8TAZ - chains A and B of the 4 polymer chains in the assembly; structure by electron microscopy, 3.75 A resolution.

# Chain A (and B)
Protein: Spike glycoprotein
Organism: Severe acute respiratory syndrome coronavirus 2
Notes: chain B of this document is another copy of the same molecule, construct and numbering; everything in this record applies to it too
UniProtKB: P0DTC2 (SPIKE_SARS2); residue numbers follow UniProt; this construct covers 1-88, 91-1208
Chain sequence (1269 residues; row label = number of the first residue in the row; note: 2 numbers in that range are skipped by the numbering (no residue carries them; nothing is unmodelled there)):
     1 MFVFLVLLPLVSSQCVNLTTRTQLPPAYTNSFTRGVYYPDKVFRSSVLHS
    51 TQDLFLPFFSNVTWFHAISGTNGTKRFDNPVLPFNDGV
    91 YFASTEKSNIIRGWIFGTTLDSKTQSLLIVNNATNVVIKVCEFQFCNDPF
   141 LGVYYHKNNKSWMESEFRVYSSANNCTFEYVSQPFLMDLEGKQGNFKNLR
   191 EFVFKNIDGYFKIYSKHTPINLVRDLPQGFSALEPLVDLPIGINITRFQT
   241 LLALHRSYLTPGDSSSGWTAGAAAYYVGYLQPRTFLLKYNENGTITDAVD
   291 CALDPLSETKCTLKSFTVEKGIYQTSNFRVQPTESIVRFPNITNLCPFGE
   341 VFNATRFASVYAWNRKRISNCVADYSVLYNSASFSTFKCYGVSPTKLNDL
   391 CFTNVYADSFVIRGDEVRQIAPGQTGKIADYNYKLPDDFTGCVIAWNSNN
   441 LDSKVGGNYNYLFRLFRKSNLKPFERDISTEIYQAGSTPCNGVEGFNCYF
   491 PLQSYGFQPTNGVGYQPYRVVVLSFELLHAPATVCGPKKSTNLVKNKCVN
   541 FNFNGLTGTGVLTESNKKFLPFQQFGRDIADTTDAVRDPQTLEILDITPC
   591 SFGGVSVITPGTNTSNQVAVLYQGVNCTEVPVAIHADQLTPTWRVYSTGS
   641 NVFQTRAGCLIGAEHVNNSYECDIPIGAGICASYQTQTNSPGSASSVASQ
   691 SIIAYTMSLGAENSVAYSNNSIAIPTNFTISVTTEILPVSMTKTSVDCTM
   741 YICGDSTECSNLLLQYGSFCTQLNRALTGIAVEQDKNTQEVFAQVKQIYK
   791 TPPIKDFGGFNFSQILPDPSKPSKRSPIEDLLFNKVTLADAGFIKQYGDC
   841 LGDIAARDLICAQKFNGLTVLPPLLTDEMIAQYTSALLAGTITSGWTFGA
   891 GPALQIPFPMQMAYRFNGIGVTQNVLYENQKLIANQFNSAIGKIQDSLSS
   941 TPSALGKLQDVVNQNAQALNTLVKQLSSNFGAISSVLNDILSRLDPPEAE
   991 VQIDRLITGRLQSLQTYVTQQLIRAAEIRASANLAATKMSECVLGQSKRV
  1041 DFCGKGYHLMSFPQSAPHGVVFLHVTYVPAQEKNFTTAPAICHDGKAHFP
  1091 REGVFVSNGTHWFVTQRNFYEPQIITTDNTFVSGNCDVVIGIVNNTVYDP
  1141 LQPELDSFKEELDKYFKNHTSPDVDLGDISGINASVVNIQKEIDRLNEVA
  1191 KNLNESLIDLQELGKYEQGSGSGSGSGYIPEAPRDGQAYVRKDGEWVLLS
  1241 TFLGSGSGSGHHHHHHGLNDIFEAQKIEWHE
Not modelled in the structure: 1-13, 69-74, 143-152, 177-184, 211-214, 248-256, 677-689, 828-847, 1148-1271 (chain B: 1-13, 69-74, 143-152, 177-184, 211-214, 248-256, 677-689, 828-844, 1148-1271)
Sequence notes: variant Phe453 (Tyr in P0DTC2); engineered mutation Gly614 (Asp in P0DTC2), Gly682 (Arg in P0DTC2), Ser683 (Arg in P0DTC2), Ser685 (Arg in P0DTC2), Pro817 (Phe in P0DTC2), Pro892 (Ala in P0DTC2), Pro899 (Ala in P0DTC2), Pro942 (Ala in P0DTC2), Pro986 (Lys in P0DTC2), Pro987 (Val in P0DTC2); expression tag (1209-1271)
Cystine bridges: Cys15-Cys136, Cys131-Cys166, Cys291-Cys301, Cys336-Cys361, Cys379-Cys432, Cys391-Cys525, Cys480-Cys488, Cys538-Cys590, Cys617-Cys649, Cys662-Cys671, Cys738-Cys760, Cys743-Cys749, Cys1032-Cys1043, Cys1082-Cys1126
Curated features (UniProtKB/Swiss-Prot):
  - region: Asn280 to Cys301 (Putative superantigen), Arg403 to Asp405 (Integrin-binding motif), Asn448 to Leu452, Arg454 to Phe456 (Immunodominant HLA epitope recognized by the CD8+), Pro681, Ala684 (Putative superantigen), Ser816 to Tyr837 (Fusion peptide 1), Lys835 to Phe855 (Fusion peptide 2), Asp1163 to Glu1202 (Heptad repeat 2)
  - site: Arg815, Ser816 (Cleavage)
  - glycosylation: Asn17 (N-linked (GlcNAc...) (complex) asparagine), Asn61 (N-linked (GlcNAc...) (hybrid) asparagine), Asn122 (N-linked (GlcNAc...) (hybrid) asparagine), Asn149 (N-linked (GlcNAc...) (complex) asparagine), Asn165 (N-linked (GlcNAc...) (complex) asparagine), Asn234 (N-linked (GlcNAc...) (high mannose) asparagine), Asn282 (N-linked (GlcNAc...) (complex) asparagine), Thr323 (O-linked (GalNAc) threonine), Ser325 (O-linked (HexNAc...) serine), Asn331 (N-linked (GlcNAc...) (complex) asparagine), Asn343 (N-linked (GlcNAc...) (complex) asparagine), Asn603 (N-linked (GlcNAc...) (hybrid) asparagine), Asn616 (N-linked (GlcNAc...) (complex) asparagine), Asn657 (N-linked (GlcNAc...) (complex) asparagine), Thr676 (O-linked (GlcNAc...) threonine), Thr678 (O-linked (GlcNAc...) threonine), Asn709 (N-linked (GlcNAc...) (high mannose) asparagine), Asn717 (N-linked (GlcNAc...) (hybrid) asparagine), Asn801 (N-linked (GlcNAc...) (hybrid) asparagine), Asn1074 (N-linked (GlcNAc...) (hybrid) asparagine) and 5 more in UniProt

# Chain A / chain B interface
Pairs across the interface (72):
  Asn317(A) - Asp737(B)  hydrogen bond
  Arg319(A) - Asp737(B)  salt bridge
  Arg319(A) - Met740(B)
  Arg357(A) - Thr167(B)
  Thr547(A) - Asn978(B)  hydrogen bond
  Phe559(A) - Phe43(B)  hydrophobic
  Leu560(A) - Gly283(B)
  Phe562(A) - Lys41(B)
  Phe562(A) - Pro225(B)  hydrophobic
  Gln563(A) - Lys41(B)
  Gln563(A) - Val42(B)  hydrogen bond (side chain-backbone)
  Gln563(A) - Phe43(B)
  Gln564(A) - Lys41(B)  hydrogen bond (backbone-backbone)
  Phe565(A) - Lys41(B)
  Phe565(A) - Phe43(B)
  Gly566(A) - Phe43(B)
  Arg567(A) - Val42(B)
  Arg567(A) - Phe43(B)  hydrogen bond (backbone-backbone)
  Arg567(A) - Arg44(B)
  Ile569(A) - Val47(B)  hydrophobic
  Ile569(A) - Lys964(B)  hydrogen bond (backbone-side chain)
  Ala570(A) - Lys964(B)  hydrogen bond (backbone-side chain)
  Asp571(A) - Lys964(B)
  Ile587(A) - Arg847(B)
  Thr588(A) - Arg847(B)  hydrogen bond
  Pro589(A) - Arg847(B)
  Pro589(A) - Phe855(B)
  Cys590(A) - Phe855(B)
  Ser591(A) - Phe855(B)
  Phe592(A) - Lys854(B)
  Gly614(A) - Lys854(B)  hydrogen bond (backbone-side chain)
  Pro665(A) - Leu864(B)  hydrophobic
  Gly667(A) - Leu864(B)
  Ala668(A) - Pro863(B)  hydrogen bond (backbone-backbone)
  Ala668(A) - Leu864(B)
  Gly669(A) - Leu864(B)  hydrogen bond (backbone-backbone)
  Met697(A) - Met869(B)  hydrophobic
  Leu699(A) - Met869(B)  hydrophobic
  Leu699(A) - Gln872(B)
  Leu699(A) - Tyr873(B)
  Gly700(A) - Lys786(B)
  Ala701(A) - Lys786(B)
  Ala701(A) - Gln787(B)
  Ala701(A) - Ile788(B)  hydrogen bond (backbone-backbone)
  Glu702(A) - Lys790(B)  salt bridge
  Asn703(A) - Ile788(B)  hydrogen bond (backbone-backbone)
  Asn703(A) - Tyr789(B)
  Asn703(A) - Lys790(B)  hydrogen bond (backbone-side chain)
  Ser704(A) - Lys790(B)
  Ala706(A) - Gln895(B)
  Tyr707(A) - Phe797(B)
  Asn709(A) - Pro897(B)
  Ser711(A) - Gln895(B)  hydrogen bond
  Ser711(A) - Pro897(B)
  Ile712(A) - Gln895(B)
  Ile712(A) - Ile896(B)  hydrophobic
  Ala713(A) - Gln895(B)
  Gln965(A) - Ser758(B)
  Ser968(A) - Gly757(B)
  Phe970(A) - Gln755(B)  hydrogen bond (backbone-backbone)
  Arg995(A) - Gln755(B)  hydrogen bond (side chain-backbone)
  Arg995(A) - Tyr756(B)  hydrogen bond
  Ile1013(A) - Ile1013(B)  hydrophobic
  Arg1039(A) - Glu1031(B)  salt bridge
  Lys1045(A) - Gln784(B)
  Lys1045(A) - Gly889(B)
  Glu1072(A) - Pro892(B)
  Phe1089(A) - Tyr917(B)  hydrophobic
  Pro1090(A) - Gln913(B)  hydrogen bond (backbone-side chain)
  Val1094(A) - Tyr904(B)
  Arg1107(A) - Tyr904(B)  hydrogen bond
  Ser1123(A) - Asn914(B)
Interface residues without a listed pair, chain A (66 interface residues in all): Asn360, Lys557, Val705, Ser708, Pro715, Asn969, Gly971, Thr1006, Asp1041, Gly1046, Pro1069, Asn1074, Pro1079, Val1128
Interface residues without a listed pair, chain B (62 interface residues in all): Cys166, Glu224, Asn282, Thr739, Pro792, Asp796, Ala846, Gly857, Thr859, Thr866, Ala890, Leu894, Phe898, Met900, Asn907, Glu918, Val963, Asp994, Gln1005, Arg1039

# Overview
Chain A and chain B form an interface of 66 and 62 residues respectively; the contacts include 20 hydrogen
bonds and 3 salt bridges. Among the polar pairs are Arg319(A)-Asp737(B), Glu702(A)-Lys790(B) and
Arg1039(A)-Glu1031(B).
Both chains are Spike glycoprotein (Severe acute respiratory syndrome coronavirus 2). Entry 8TAZ (Cryo-EM
structure of mink variant Y453F trimeric spike protein bound to one mink ACE2 receptors) was determined by
electron microscopy, deposited together with 8T20, 8T21, 8T22, 8T23 and 8T25.
